Entry 6SUA (X-ray diffraction, 2.75 A resolution); this record covers chains A and B.

== Chain A ==
Protein: Neutrophil gelatinase-associated lipocalin
Organism: Homo sapiens
Reference sequence: P80188 (NGAL_HUMAN); residues 1-178 here correspond to UniProt positions 21-198 (UniProt number = residue number + 20)
Chain sequence (186 residues; numbered 1 to 186; the number before each row is that of its first residue):
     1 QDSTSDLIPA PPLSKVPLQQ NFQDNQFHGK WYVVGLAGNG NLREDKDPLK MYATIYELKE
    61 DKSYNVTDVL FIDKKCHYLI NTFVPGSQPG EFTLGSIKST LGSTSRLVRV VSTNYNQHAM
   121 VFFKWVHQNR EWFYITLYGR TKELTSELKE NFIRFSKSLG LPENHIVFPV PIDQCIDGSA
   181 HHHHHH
Not modelled in the structure: 1-4, 179-186
Disulfides: Cys76-Cys175
Differences from the reference sequence: engineered mutation His28 (Gln48 in P80188), Gly40 (Ala60 in P80188), Asn41 (Ile61 in P80188), Leu49 (Gln69 in P80188), Asp68 (Ser88 in P80188), Ile72 (Arg92 in P80188), Asp73 (Lys93 in P80188), His77 (Asp97 in P80188), Leu79 (Trp99 in P80188), Asn81 (Arg101 in P80188), Ser87 (Cys107 in P80188), Ser96 (Asn116 in P80188), Thr100 (Tyr120 in P80188), Leu101 (Pro121 in P80188), Ser103 (Leu123 in P80188), Arg106 (Tyr126 in P80188), Trp125 (Lys145 in P80188), His127 (Ser147 in P80188), Trp132 (Tyr152 in P80188), Tyr134 (Lys154 in P80188); expression tag (179-186)
Swiss-Prot annotation at these positions:
  - binding site (a carboxymycobactin): Tyr52 to Thr54, Tyr138
  - modified residue: Gln1 (Pyrrolidone carboxylic acid)
  - glycosylation: Asn65 (N-linked (GlcNAc...) asparagine)

== Chain B ==
Protein: 4F2 cell-surface antigen heavy chain
Organism: Mus musculus
Reference sequence: P10852 (4F2_MOUSE); residue numbers follow UniProt; this construct covers 105-526
Chain sequence (434 residues; each row starts with the number of its first residue):
    93 ASWSHPQFEK GAELPVQRWW HKGALYRIGD LQAFVGRDAG GIAGLKSHLE YLSTLKVKGL
   153 VLGPIHKNQK DEINETDLKQ INPTLGSQED FKDLLQSAKK KSIHIILDLT PNYQGQNAWF
   213 LPAQADIVAT KMKEALSSWL QDGVDGFQFR DVGKLMNAPL YLAEWQNITK NLSEDRLLIA
   273 GTESSDLQQI VNILESTSDL LLTSSYLSNS TFTGERTESL VTRFLNATGS QWCSWSVSQA
   333 GLLADFIPDH LLRLYQLLLF TLPGTPVFSY GDELGLQGAL PGQPAKAPLM PWNESSIFHI
   393 PRPVSLNMTV KGQNEDPGSL LTQFRRLSDL RGKERSLLHG DFHALSSSPD LFSYIRHWDQ
   453 NERYLVVLNF RDSGRSARLG ASNLPAGISL PASAKLLLST DSARQSREED TSLKLENLSL
   513 NPYEGLLLQF PFVA
Not modelled in the structure: 93-107
Differences from the reference sequence: expression tag (93-104)
Swiss-Prot annotation at these positions:
  - modified residue (Phosphoserine): Ser300, Ser302, Ser420
  - glycosylation (N-linked (GlcNAc...) asparagine): Asn166, Asn259, Asn263, Asn301, Asn318, Asn385, Asn399, Asn509
What the authors report for this chain:
  - conformationally variable residues (loop rearrangement): Ile392 to Pro395
  - post-translational modification sites: Asn166, Asn259, Asn385, Asn399 (citing earlier work)
  - contacts within the chain: Thr401-Gly404 (hydrogen bond)
  - mutagenesis - N385D/T401A: unchanged binding to Neutrophil gelatinase-associated lipocalin (chain A)

== Interface between chain A and chain B ==
Residue-residue contacts (49):
  Ser5(A) - Asp493(B)  hydrogen bond (backbone-side chain)
  Ser5(A) - Ala495(B)
  Asp6(A) - Ala495(B)
  Leu7(A) - Ser494(B)
  Leu7(A) - Ser498(B)
  Leu36(A) - Pro395(B)  hydrophobic
  Gly40(A) - Asn399(B)
  Asn41(A) - Leu398(B)  hydrogen bond (side chain-backbone)
  Asn41(A) - Asn399(B)  hydrogen bond (backbone-side chain)
  Asn41(A) - Gly404(B)  hydrogen bond (side chain-backbone)
  Asn41(A) - Asp408(B)
  Arg43(A) - Glu407(B)  salt bridge
  Glu44(A) - Glu386(B)
  Glu44(A) - Lys403(B)  salt bridge
  Tyr52(A) - Arg394(B)
  Tyr52(A) - Pro395(B)
  Asp68(A) - Pro393(B)
  Asp68(A) - Arg394(B)  hydrogen bond (side chain-backbone)
  Leu70(A) - Arg394(B)
  Ile72(A) - Asn385(B)
  Ile72(A) - Glu386(B)
  Asp73(A) - Asn385(B)  hydrogen bond
  His77(A) - Ser387(B)
  Leu79(A) - Glu386(B)
  Leu79(A) - Ile389(B)  hydrophobic
  Leu79(A) - Ile392(B)
  Leu79(A) - Ser397(B)
  Asn81(A) - His391(B)  hydrogen bond (side chain-backbone)
  Asn81(A) - Ile392(B)  hydrogen bond (side chain-backbone)
  Asn81(A) - Pro393(B)
  Leu94(A) - Pro393(B)  hydrophobic
  Ser96(A) - Leu372(B)
  Phe123(A) - Arg394(B)
  Phe123(A) - Pro395(B)
  Trp125(A) - His391(B)
  Trp125(A) - Ile392(B)  hydrophobic
  Trp125(A) - Val396(B)  hydrophobic
  His127(A) - Asp341(B)
  Gln128(A) - Asp341(B)  hydrogen bond
  Gln128(A) - Leu344(B)
  Gln128(A) - Arg345(B)
  Gln128(A) - Leu412(B)
  Asn129(A) - His342(B)  hydrogen bond (side chain-backbone)
  Asn129(A) - Tyr515(B)
  Arg130(A) - Gly410(B)  hydrogen bond (side chain-backbone)
  Arg130(A) - Ser494(B)  hydrogen bond
  Trp132(A) - Asn399(B)
  Tyr134(A) - Pro395(B)  hydrophobic
  Tyr134(A) - Asn399(B)  hydrogen bond
Interface residues without a listed pair, chain A (32 interface residues in all): Leu42, Leu49, Phe83, Arg106, Val126, Thr136
Interface residues without a listed pair, chain B (31 interface residues in all): Gln369, Met400
The authors on this interface:
  - residue pairs: Asn41(A)-Asn399(B) (hydrogen bond), Trp132(A)-Asn399(B) (pi stacking), Tyr134(A)-Asn399(B) (hydrogen bond)
  - epitope / paratope residues, chain B: Pro340(B), Tyr362(B), Ile392(B), Asp493(B), Asn513(B)
  - interface residues, chain B: Asn385(B)

== In short ==
32 residues of chain A and 31 residues of chain B are in contact, with 13 hydrogen bonds and 2 salt bridges.
Among the polar pairs are Arg43(A)-Glu407(B), Glu44(A)-Lys403(B) and Ser5(A)-Asp493(B). The authors report
hydrogen bonds between Asn41(A) and Asn399(B) and Tyr134(A) and Asn399(B); pi stacking between Trp132(A) and
Asn399(B). The paper reports that N385D/T401A of chain B leave binding to Neutrophil gelatinase-associated
lipocalin (chain A) unchanged; epitope/paratope residues Pro340(B), Tyr362(B) and Ile392(B) among others.
Chain A is Neutrophil gelatinase-associated lipocalin (Homo sapiens) and chain B is 4F2 cell-surface antigen
heavy chain (Mus musculus); the structure, Structure of the high affinity engineered lipocalin C1B12 in
complex with the mouse CD98 heavy chain ..., was determined by X-ray diffraction.
